9LVK - chains A and B of the 18 polymer chains in the assembly; structure by electron microscopy, 3.59 A resolution.

# Chain A (and B)
Protein: GATOR2 complex protein MIOS
Source organism: Homo sapiens
Notes: chain B of this document is another copy of the same molecule, construct and numbering; everything in this record applies to it too
Reference sequence: Q9NXC5 (MIOS_HUMAN); numbering as in UniProt (aligned over 1-875)
Sequence (875 residues; numbered 1 to 875; the number before each row is that of its first residue):
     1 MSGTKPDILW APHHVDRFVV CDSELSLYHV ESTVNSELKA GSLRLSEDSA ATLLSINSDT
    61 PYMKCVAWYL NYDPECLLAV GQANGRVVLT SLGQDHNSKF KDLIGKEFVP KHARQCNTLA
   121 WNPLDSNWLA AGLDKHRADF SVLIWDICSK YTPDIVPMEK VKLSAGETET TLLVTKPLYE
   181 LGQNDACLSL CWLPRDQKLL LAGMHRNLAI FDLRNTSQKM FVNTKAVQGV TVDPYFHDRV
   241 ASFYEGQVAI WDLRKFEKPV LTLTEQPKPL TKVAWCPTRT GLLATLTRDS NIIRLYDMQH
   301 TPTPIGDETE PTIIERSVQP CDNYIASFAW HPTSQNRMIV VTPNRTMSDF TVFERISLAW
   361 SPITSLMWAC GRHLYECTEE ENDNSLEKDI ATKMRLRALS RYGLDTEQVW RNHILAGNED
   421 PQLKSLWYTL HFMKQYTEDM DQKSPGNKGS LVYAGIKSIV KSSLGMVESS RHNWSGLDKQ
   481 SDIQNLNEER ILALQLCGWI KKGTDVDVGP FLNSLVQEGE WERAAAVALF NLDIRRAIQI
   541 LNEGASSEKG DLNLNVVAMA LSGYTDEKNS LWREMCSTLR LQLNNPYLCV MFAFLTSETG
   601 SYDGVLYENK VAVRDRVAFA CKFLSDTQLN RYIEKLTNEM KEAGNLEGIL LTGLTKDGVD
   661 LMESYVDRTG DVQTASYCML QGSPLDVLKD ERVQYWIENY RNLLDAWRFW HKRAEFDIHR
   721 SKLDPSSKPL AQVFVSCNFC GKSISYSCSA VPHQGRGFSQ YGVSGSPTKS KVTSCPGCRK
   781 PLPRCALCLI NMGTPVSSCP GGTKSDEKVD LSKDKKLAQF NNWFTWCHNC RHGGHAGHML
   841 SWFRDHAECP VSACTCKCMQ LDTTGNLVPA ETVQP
Unresolved in the structure: 1-4, 31-42, 150-174, 302-312, 383-386, 441-449, 475-482, 549-551, 747-768, 796-814, 863-875 (chain B: 1-4, 37-42, 149-173, 379-387, 444-451, 476-482, 549-551, 741-778, 797-816, 864-875)
Swiss-Prot annotation at these positions:
  - zinc finger: Val735 to Pro781 (C4-type), Leu782 to Thr863 (RING-type)
  - binding site (Zn(2+)): Cys737, Cys740, Cys775, Cys778, Cys788, Cys827, Cys830, His832, His835, His838, Cys849, Cys854, Cys858
  - modified residue (Phosphoserine): Ser759, Ser766
  - mutagenesis: Ala560 (A560E: Impaired assembly of the GATOR2 complex), Cys785 to Cys788 (Impaired amino-acid-mediated mTORC1 activation)

# Chain A / chain B interface
Contacting residue pairs (11):
  Asn553(A) with Asn553(B)
  Asn555(A) with Gln582(B), hydrogen bond
  Val556(A) with Val556(B), hydrophobic
  Met559(A) with Ala560(B), hydrophobic
  Ala560(A) with Val556(B); Met559(B), hydrophobic; Ala560(B)
  Ser562(A) with Trp572(B)
  Leu571(A) with Ser562(B); Gly563(B)
  Trp572(A) with Ser562(B)
Other interface residues (no listed pair), chain A (10 interface residues in all): Val557, Ser570
Other interface residues (no listed pair), chain B (11 interface residues in all): Arg535, Val557, Met575

# In short
10 residues of chain A face 11 of chain B across their interface, with 1 hydrogen bond. The hydrogen-bonded
pair is Asn555(A)-Gln582(B). Curated annotation (UniProt) lists 13 Zn2+-binding residues and 5 mutagenesis
sites on chain A.
Both chains are GATOR2 complex protein MIOS (Homo sapiens). Entry 9LVK (Cryo-EM structure of CASTOR1 bound
human GATOR2 complex) was determined by electron microscopy (same publication as 9LVJ and 9LWF).
